8ASV - chains G and H of the 10 polymer chains in the assembly; structure by electron microscopy, 4.35 A resolution (low resolution: residue-level contacts below are approximate; hydrogen-bond / salt-bridge calls are withheld).

[Chain G]
Name: Elongator complex protein 4
Source organism: Saccharomyces cerevisiae
UniProt: Q02884 (ELP4_YEAST); residues 1-456 here = UniProt positions 1-456
Sequence (456 residues; row label = number of the first residue in the row):
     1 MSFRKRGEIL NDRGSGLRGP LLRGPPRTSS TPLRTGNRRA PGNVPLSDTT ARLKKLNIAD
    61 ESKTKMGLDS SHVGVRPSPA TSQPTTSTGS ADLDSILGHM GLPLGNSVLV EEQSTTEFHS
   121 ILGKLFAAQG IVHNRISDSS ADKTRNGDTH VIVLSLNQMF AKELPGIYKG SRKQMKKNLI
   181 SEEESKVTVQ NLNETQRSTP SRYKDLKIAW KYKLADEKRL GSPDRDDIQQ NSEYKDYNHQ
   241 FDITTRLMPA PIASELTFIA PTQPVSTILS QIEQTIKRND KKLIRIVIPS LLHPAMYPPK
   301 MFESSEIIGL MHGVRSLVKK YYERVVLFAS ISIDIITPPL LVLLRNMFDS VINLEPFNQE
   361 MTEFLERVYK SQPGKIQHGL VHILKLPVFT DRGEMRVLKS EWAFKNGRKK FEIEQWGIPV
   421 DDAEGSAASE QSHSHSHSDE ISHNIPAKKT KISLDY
Disordered / not traced: 1-66, 177-230, 417-456
Curated features (UniProtKB/Swiss-Prot):
  - modified residue: R13 (Omega-N-methylarginine), S222 (Phosphoserine)
What the authors report for this chain:
  - mutagenesis - Y369A/S371A, Q372A/K375A, E401A: unchanged catalytic activity

[Chain H]
Name: Elongator complex protein 5
Source organism: Saccharomyces cerevisiae
UniProt: P38874 (ELP5_YEAST); residues 1-309 here = UniProt positions 1-309
Sequence (309 residues; each row starts with the number of its first residue):
     1 MASSSHNPVI LLKRILSLTE SSPFILCLDS IAQTSYKLIQ EFVHQSKSKG NEYPIVYISF
    61 ETVNKPSYCT QFIDATQMDF VHLVKQIISY LPAATATQAK KHMVIIDSLN YISTEYITRF
   121 LSEIASPHCT MVATYHKDIK DENRTVIPDW NNNYPDKLTL LQFMATTIVD IDVVLTGTLD
   181 TEEVSELLNE FRIPRGLNND IFQLRLVNKR KSGRSLEYDF IVNSNTHEYE LLSTTKQEEE
   241 SSSNGLETPE MLQGLTTFNL GTSNKQKLAK DQVALPFLEA QSFGQGGAIV YEYEKDDDYD
   301 EEDPYEDPF
Disordered / not traced: 1, 233-309
Curated features (UniProtKB/Swiss-Prot):
  - modified residue (Phosphoserine): S3, S4

[How chain G and chain H interact]
Residue-residue contacts (21):
  T115(G) with K209(H); G213(H)
  H293(G) with F163(H)
  P294(G) with F163(H)
  P299(G) with Y154(H)
  F302(G) with N151(H); N153(H); Y154(H)
  E303(G) with N151(H); N152(H); N153(H)
  S304(G) with W150(H); N151(H); N153(H)
  I335(G) with F163(H)
  L340(G) with N153(H)
  N358(G) with R214(H)
  Q359(G) with R214(H); S215(H); L216(H)
  T362(G) with R214(H)
Interface residues without a listed pair, chain G (16 interface residues in all): T116, E117, T337, F357
Interface residues without a listed pair, chain H (15 interface residues in all): E115, T118, P155, S212

[Overview]
Chain G and chain H form an interface of 16 and 15 residues respectively. From the paper: Y369A/S371A,
Q372A/K375A and E401A of chain G leave catalytic activity unchanged.
Chain G is Elongator complex protein 4 and chain H is Elongator complex protein 5, both from Saccharomyces
cerevisiae; the structure, Cryo-EM structure of yeast Elongator complex, was determined by electron microscopy
(same publication as 8ASW, 8AT6 and 8AVG).
